PDB entry 2VWU | X-ray diffraction, 2.00 A resolution | chain A

Chain A:
Name: Ephrin type-B receptor 4
Organism: Homo sapiens
Notes: EC 2.7.10.1; fragment: kinase domain, residues 598-887
UniProt: P54760 (EPHB4_HUMAN); numbering as in UniProt (aligned over 598-887)
Chain sequence (302 residues; numbered 598 to 899; the number before each row is that of its first residue):
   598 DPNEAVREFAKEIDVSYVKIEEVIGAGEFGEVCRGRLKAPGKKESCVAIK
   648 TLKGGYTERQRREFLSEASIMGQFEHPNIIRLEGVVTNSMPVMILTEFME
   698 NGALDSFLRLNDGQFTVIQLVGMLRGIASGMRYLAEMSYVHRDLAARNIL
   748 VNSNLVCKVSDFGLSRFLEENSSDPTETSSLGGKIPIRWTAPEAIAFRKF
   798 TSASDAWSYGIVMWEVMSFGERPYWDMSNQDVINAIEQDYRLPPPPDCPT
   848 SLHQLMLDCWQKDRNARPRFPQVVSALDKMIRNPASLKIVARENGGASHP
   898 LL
Not modelled in the structure: 598-608, 650-653, 760-781, 888-899
Construct notes: engineered mutation Glu774 (Tyr in P54760)
Curated features (UniProtKB/Swiss-Prot):
  - active site: Asp740 (Proton acceptor)
  - binding site (ATP): Ile621 to Val629, Lys647
  - modified residue (Phosphoserine): Ser769, Ser770
  - natural variant: Lys650 (K650N: In CMAVM2), Arg656 (R656W: In CMAVM2; uncertain significance), Glu664 (E664K: In CMAVM2), Ala725 (A725T: In CMAVM2; uncertain significance), Arg739 (R739Q: In LMPHM7), Asn745 (N745D: In CMAVM2), Ile782 (I782S: In LMPHM7), Pro789 (P789R: In CMAVM2; uncertain significance; P789S: In CMAVM2; uncertain significance), Asp802 (D802G: In CMAVM2), Gly807 (G807R: In CMAVM2; uncertain significance), Pro820 (P820L: In CMAVM2; uncertain significance; P820T: In CMAVM2; uncertain significance), Arg838 (R838W: In CMAVM2), 6 further natural variant entries in UniProt
Small-molecule neighbours: 7X1 (N-(5-chloro-1,3-benzodioxol-4-yl)-6-methoxy-7-(3-piperidin-1-ylpropoxy)quinazolin-4-amine): Ile621, Gly622, Val629, Ala645, Ile646, Lys647, Glu664, Met668, Ile677, Ile691, Leu692, Thr693, Glu694, Phe695, Met696, Glu697, Asn698, Gly699, Leu747, Ser757

In short:
Bound to chain A: compound 7X1. UniProt lists active-site residue Asp740 and 10 ATP-binding residues.
Chain A is Ephrin type-B receptor 4 (Homo sapiens); the structure, ephB4 kinase domain inhibitor complex, was
determined by X-ray diffraction together with 2VX0, 2VWV and 2VWW from the same study.
